Entry 1IMD (X-ray diffraction, 2.60 A resolution); this record covers chains A and B.

== Chain A (and B) ==
Protein: Inositol monophosphatase
From: Homo sapiens
Notes: EC 3.1.3.25; chain B of this document is another copy of the same molecule, construct and numbering; everything in this record applies to it too
UniProt: P29218 (IMPA1_HUMAN); residues 1-277 here = UniProt positions 1-277
Amino-acid sequence (277 residues; numbered 1 to 277; the number before each row is that of its first residue):
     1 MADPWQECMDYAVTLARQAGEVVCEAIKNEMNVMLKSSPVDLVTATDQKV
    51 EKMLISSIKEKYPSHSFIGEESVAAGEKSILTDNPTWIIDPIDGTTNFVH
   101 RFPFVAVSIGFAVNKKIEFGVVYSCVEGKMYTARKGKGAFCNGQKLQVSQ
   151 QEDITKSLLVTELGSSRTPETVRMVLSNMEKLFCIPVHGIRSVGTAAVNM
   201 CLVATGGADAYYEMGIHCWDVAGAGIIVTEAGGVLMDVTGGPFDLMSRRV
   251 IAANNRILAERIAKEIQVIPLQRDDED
Unresolved in the structure: 1-4, 272-277 (chain B: 1-4)
Disulfide bonds: C24-C125
Bound ions: Mn2+ site 1: E70, D90, I92 (together with phosphate ion); Mn2+ site 2: D90, D93, D220 (together with phosphate ion)
Curated features (UniProtKB/Swiss-Prot):
  - binding site (Mg(2+)): E70, D90, I92, D93, D220
  - binding site (substrate): E70, I92 to T95, G194 to A196, E213, D220
  - modified residue: T168 (Phosphothreonine)
  - mutagenesis: K36 (K36Q: 50-fold reduction in activity), D93 (D93N: Loss of activity), S165 (S165A/I: Reduced enzyme activity with myo-inositol 1-phosphate), E213 (E213Q: Strongly reduced affinity for myo-inositol 1-phosphate and strongly reduced enzyme activity with myo-inositol 1-phosphate)

== How chain A and chain B interact ==
Contacting residue pairs (66; chain A residue first):
  V40(A) with P186(B), hydrophobic; V187(B)
  L42(A) with H188(B)
  T96(A) with L158(B); H188(B)
  N97(A) with R191(B), hydrogen bond
  H100(A) with K156(B); S157(B); L158(B); H188(B), hydrogen bond; G206(B); G207(B); D209(B), salt bridge
  R101(A) with G207(B)
  F102(A) with L158(B), hydrophobic; R191(B); L202(B), hydrophobic; G207(B)
  F104(A) with F104(B), hydrophobic
  K156(A) with H100(B)
  S157(A) with H100(B)
  L158(A) with H100(B); F102(B), hydrophobic
  V160(A) with F102(B), hydrophobic
  L163(A) with F183(B), hydrophobic; I190(B), hydrophobic
  G164(A) with F183(B)
  S166(A) with F183(B)
  R167(A) with F183(B), hydrogen bond (side chain-backbone); P186(B); V187(B), hydrogen bond (side chain-backbone)
  V172(A) with E180(B)
  R173(A) with E180(B), salt bridge
  L176(A) with L176(B); E180(B)
  M179(A) with L163(B), hydrophobic
  E180(A) with V172(B); R173(B), salt bridge; L176(B)
  F183(A) with L163(B); G164(B); S166(B); R167(B); V172(B), hydrophobic
  P186(A) with R167(B)
  V187(A) with V40(B); R167(B), hydrogen bond (backbone-side chain)
  H188(A) with L42(B); T96(B); H100(B), hydrogen bond
  I190(A) with L163(B), hydrophobic
  R191(A) with N97(B), hydrogen bond; F102(B); S192(B); V193(B); G194(B)
  S192(A) with R191(B); S192(B), hydrogen bond (backbone-backbone)
  V193(A) with R191(B)
  G194(A) with R191(B)
  L202(A) with F102(B), hydrophobic
  G206(A) with H100(B)
  G207(A) with H100(B); R101(B); F102(B), hydrogen bond (backbone-backbone)
  D209(A) with H100(B), salt bridge
Also at the interface, not in a pair above, chain A (38 interface residues in all): P39, E162, C184, A208
Also at the interface, not in a pair above, chain B (38 interface residues in all): P39, P103, V160, E162, M179, C184

== Summary ==
The chain A/chain B interface involves 38 residues from each chain; the contacts include 9 hydrogen bonds and
4 salt bridges. Polar pairs include H100(A)-D209(B), R173(A)-E180(B) and N97(A)-R191(B). Curated annotation
(UniProt) lists 5 Mg2+-binding residues, 10 substrate-binding residues and 4 mutagenesis sites on chain A.
Both chains are Inositol monophosphatase (Homo sapiens). Entry 1IMD (Structural studies of metal binding by
inositol monophosphatase: evidence for two-metal ion catalysis) was determined by X-ray diffraction (same
publication as 1IMC, 1IME and 1IMF).
